8VMJ - chains R and D of the 10 polymer chains in the assembly; structure by electron microscopy, 3.10 A resolution.

Chain R:
Name: Histone H2A
From: Xenopus laevis
UniProtKB: Q6AZJ8 (Q6AZJ8_XENLA); residues 12-118 here correspond to UniProt positions 13-119 (UniProt number = residue number + 1)
Amino-acid sequence (108 residues; row label = number of the first residue in the row):
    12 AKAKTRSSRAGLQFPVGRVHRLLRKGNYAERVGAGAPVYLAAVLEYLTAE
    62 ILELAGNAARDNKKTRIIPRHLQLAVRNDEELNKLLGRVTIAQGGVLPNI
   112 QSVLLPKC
Sequence notes: expression tag (119)

Chain D:
Molecule: 157-nt DNA strand
From: Homo sapiens
Sequence (157 nucleotides; each row starts with the number of its first residue):
     1 GCTGCCGGCGGCTGGAGAATCCCGGTGCCGAGGCCGCTCAATTGGTCGTA
    51 GACAGCTCTAGCACCGCTTAAACGCACGTACGCGCTGTCCCCCGCGTTTA
   101 AACCGCCAAGGGGATTACTCCCTAGTCTCCAGGCACGTCTCAGATATATA
   151 CATCCTG

How chain R and chain D interact:
Residue-residue contacts (8):
  Ala12(R) - DT43(D)  phosphate contact
  Lys15(R) - DA41(D)  sugar contact
  Lys15(R) - DT42(D)  phosphate contact
  Thr16(R) - DA41(D)  sugar contact
  Arg17(R) - DA41(D)  salt bridge to the phosphate
  Arg20(R) - DT42(D)  salt bridge to the phosphate
  Arg32(R) - DA40(D)  salt bridge to the phosphate
  Arg77(R) - DG30(D)  sugar contact
Also at the interface, not in a pair above, chain R (9 interface residues in all): Ala14, Gly28

Summary:
9 residues of chain R and 5 residues of chain D are in contact, with 3 salt bridges. Polar contacts include
Arg17(R)-DA41(D), Arg20(R)-DT42(D) and Arg32(R)-DA40(D).
Here chain R is Histone H2A (Xenopus laevis) and chain D is a 157-nt DNA strand (Homo sapiens). Entry 8VMJ
(H3K4me3 nucleosome bound to PRC2_AJ119-450) was determined by electron microscopy, deposited together with
8VMI, 8VML, 8VMN, 8VNV, 8VNZ, 8VO0 and 8VOB.
